8XL3 - chains F and L of the 12 polymer chains in the assembly; structure by electron microscopy, 3.02 A resolution.

[Chain F (and L)]
Name: Propionyl-CoA carboxylase beta chain, mitochondrial
Organism: Homo sapiens
Notes: EC 6.4.1.3; chain L of this document is another copy of the same molecule, construct and numbering; everything in this record applies to it too
Reference sequence: P05166 (PCCB_HUMAN); residue numbers follow UniProt; this construct covers 1-539
Chain sequence (539 residues; numbered 1 to 539; the number before each row is that of its first residue):
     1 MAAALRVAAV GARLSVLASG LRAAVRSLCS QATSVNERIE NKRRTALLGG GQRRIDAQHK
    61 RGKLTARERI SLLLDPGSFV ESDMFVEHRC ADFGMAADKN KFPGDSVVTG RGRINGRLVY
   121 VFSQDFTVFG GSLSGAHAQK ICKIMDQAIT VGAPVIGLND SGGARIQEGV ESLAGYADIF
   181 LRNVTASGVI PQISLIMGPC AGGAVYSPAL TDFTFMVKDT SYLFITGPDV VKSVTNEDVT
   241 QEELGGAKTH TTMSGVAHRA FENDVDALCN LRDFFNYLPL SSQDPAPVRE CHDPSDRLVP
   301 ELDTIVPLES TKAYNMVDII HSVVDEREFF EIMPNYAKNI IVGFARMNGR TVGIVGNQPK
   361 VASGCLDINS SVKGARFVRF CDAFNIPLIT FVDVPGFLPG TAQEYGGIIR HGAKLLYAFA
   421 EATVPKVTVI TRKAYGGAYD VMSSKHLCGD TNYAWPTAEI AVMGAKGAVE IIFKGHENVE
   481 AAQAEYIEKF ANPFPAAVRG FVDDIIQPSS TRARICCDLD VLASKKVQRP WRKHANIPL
Not modelled in the structure: 1-32
Residues lining bound ligands:
  - biotin (BTN), molecule 1: T226, V230, S233, V234
  - biotin (BTN), molecule 2: C365, P395, G396, F397, L398, P399
Swiss-Prot annotation at these positions:
  - region: D325 to Q358 (Acyl-CoA binding)
  - modified residue: S71 (Phosphoserine), K99 (N6-acetyllysine), K248 (N6-succinyllysine), K474 (N6-acetyllysine), K489 (N6-acetyllysine)
What the authors report for this chain:
  - catalytic residues: G437, A438 (citing earlier work)

[How chain F and chain L interact]
Pairs across the interface (145; chain F residue first):
  F93(F) with I472(L), hydrophobic; F473(L), hydrophobic
  I166(F) with M463(L), hydrophobic; I471(L), hydrophobic; I472(L), hydrophobic
  G169(F) with V462(L)
  V170(F) with I460(L); R499(L); F501(L)
  E171(F) with R499(L), salt bridge
  S172(F) with V462(L)
  L173(F) with G436(L); D440(L); A461(L); V462(L), hydrophobic
  A174(F) with F501(L), hydrophobic
  A177(F) with D440(L); H446(L)
  F180(F) with L416(L), hydrophobic
  L181(F) with H446(L); C448(L), hydrophobic
  V184(F) with Y417(L), hydrophobic; A420(L), hydrophobic; R532(L)
  T185(F) with P530(L); R532(L), hydrogen bond (backbone-side chain)
  S187(F) with R532(L), hydrogen bond (backbone-side chain); N536(L), hydrogen bond (side chain-backbone)
  V189(F) with R532(L)
  V205(F) with I409(L)
  Y206(F) with F397(L); I409(L); G412(L); A413(L)
  A209(F) with I409(L); A413(L), hydrophobic; P538(L)
  L210(F) with P538(L), hydrophobic
  D212(F) with N536(L), hydrogen bond
  L223(F) with E404(L); I409(L), hydrophobic
  F224(F) with E404(L)
  I225(F) with E404(L); I408(L), hydrophobic
  T226(F) with P399(L)
  V230(F) with P399(L), hydrophobic
  V231(F) with G400(L)
  V234(F) with P399(L), hydrophobic
  E237(F) with T401(L), hydrogen bond
  V239(F) with T401(L)
  E243(F) with Y405(L), hydrogen bond (backbone-side chain)
  L244(F) with T401(L); E404(L)
  T249(F) with Y405(L)
  H250(F) with E404(L), salt bridge
  M253(F) with Y405(L), hydrophobic
  S254(F) with Y405(L); R410(L), hydrogen bond (backbone-side chain)
  G255(F) with R410(L)
  V372(F) with R410(L)
  R376(F) with N536(L), hydrogen bond; I537(L), hydrogen bond (side chain-backbone); P538(L), hydrogen bond (side chain-backbone); L539(L)
  R379(F) with H534(L); A535(L), hydrogen bond (side chain-backbone)
  D382(F) with K533(L), salt bridge; H534(L), salt bridge
  A383(F) with H534(L)
  N385(F) with K533(L), hydrogen bond
  F397(F) with Y206(L)
  P399(F) with T226(L); V230(L), hydrophobic; V234(L), hydrophobic
  G400(F) with V231(L)
  T401(F) with E237(L), hydrogen bond; V239(L); L244(L)
  E404(F) with L223(L); F224(L); I225(L); L244(L); H250(L), salt bridge
  Y405(F) with E243(L), hydrogen bond (side chain-backbone); T249(L); M253(L), hydrophobic; S254(L)
  I408(F) with I225(L), hydrophobic
  I409(F) with V205(L); Y206(L); A209(L); L223(L), hydrophobic
  R410(F) with S254(L), hydrogen bond (side chain-backbone); G255(L); V372(L)
  G412(F) with Y206(L)
  A413(F) with Y206(L); A209(L), hydrophobic
  L416(F) with F180(L), hydrophobic
  Y417(F) with V184(L), hydrophobic
  A420(F) with V184(L), hydrophobic
  T423(F) with K533(L), hydrogen bond
  V424(F) with K533(L)
  G436(F) with L173(L)
  D440(F) with L173(L); A177(L)
  H446(F) with A177(L); L181(L)
  C448(F) with L181(L), hydrophobic
  I460(F) with V170(L)
  A461(F) with L173(L)
  V462(F) with G169(L); S172(L); L173(L), hydrophobic
  M463(F) with I166(L), hydrophobic
  I471(F) with I166(L), hydrophobic
  I472(F) with F93(L), hydrophobic; I166(L), hydrophobic
  F473(F) with F93(L), hydrophobic
  R499(F) with V170(L); E171(L), salt bridge
  F501(F) with V170(L); A174(L), hydrophobic
  P530(F) with T185(L)
  R532(F) with V184(L); T185(L), hydrogen bond (side chain-backbone); S187(L), hydrogen bond (side chain-backbone); V189(L)
  K533(F) with D382(L), salt bridge; N385(L), hydrogen bond; T423(L), hydrogen bond; V424(L)
  H534(F) with R379(L); D382(L), salt bridge; A383(L)
  A535(F) with R379(L), hydrogen bond (backbone-side chain)
  N536(F) with S187(L), hydrogen bond (backbone-side chain); D212(L), hydrogen bond; R376(L), hydrogen bond
  I537(F) with R376(L), hydrogen bond (backbone-side chain)
  P538(F) with A209(L); L210(L), hydrophobic; R376(L), hydrogen bond (backbone-side chain)
  L539(F) with R376(L); L539(L), hydrophobic
Also at the interface, not in a pair above, chain F (99 interface residues in all): D92, A164, Y176, D178, G188, G245, V256, A375, G407, K414, E421, G437, L447, A468, K489, F490, P495, R529, W531
Also at the interface, not in a pair above, chain L (99 interface residues in all): D92, A164, Y176, D178, G188, G245, V256, A375, G407, K414, E421, G437, L447, A468, K489, F490, P495, R529, W531

[Overview]
The chain F/chain L interface involves 99 residues from each chain, with 26 hydrogen bonds and 8 salt bridges.
Among the polar pairs are E171(F)-R499(L), H250(F)-E404(L) and D382(F)-K533(L). Ligands of chain F: biotin.
The paper reports catalytic residues G437(F) and A438(F).
Chain F and chain L are both Propionyl-CoA carboxylase beta chain, mitochondrial (Homo sapiens); the
structure, Structure of human propionyl-CoA carboxylase at apo-state (PCC-Apo), was determined by electron
microscopy (same publication as 8XL4, 8XL5, 8XL6, 8XL7 and 8XL8).
